Entry 9BC4 (X-ray diffraction, 1.84 A resolution); this record covers chains A and E.

== Chain A ==
Molecule: Protein-glutamine gamma-glutamyltransferase 2
From: Homo sapiens
Notes: EC 2.3.2.13, 3.4.-.-, 3.5.1.44, 2.3.1.-
UniProt: P21980 (TGM2_HUMAN); residues 1-687 here = UniProt positions 1-687
Chain sequence (687 residues; row label = number of the first residue in the row):
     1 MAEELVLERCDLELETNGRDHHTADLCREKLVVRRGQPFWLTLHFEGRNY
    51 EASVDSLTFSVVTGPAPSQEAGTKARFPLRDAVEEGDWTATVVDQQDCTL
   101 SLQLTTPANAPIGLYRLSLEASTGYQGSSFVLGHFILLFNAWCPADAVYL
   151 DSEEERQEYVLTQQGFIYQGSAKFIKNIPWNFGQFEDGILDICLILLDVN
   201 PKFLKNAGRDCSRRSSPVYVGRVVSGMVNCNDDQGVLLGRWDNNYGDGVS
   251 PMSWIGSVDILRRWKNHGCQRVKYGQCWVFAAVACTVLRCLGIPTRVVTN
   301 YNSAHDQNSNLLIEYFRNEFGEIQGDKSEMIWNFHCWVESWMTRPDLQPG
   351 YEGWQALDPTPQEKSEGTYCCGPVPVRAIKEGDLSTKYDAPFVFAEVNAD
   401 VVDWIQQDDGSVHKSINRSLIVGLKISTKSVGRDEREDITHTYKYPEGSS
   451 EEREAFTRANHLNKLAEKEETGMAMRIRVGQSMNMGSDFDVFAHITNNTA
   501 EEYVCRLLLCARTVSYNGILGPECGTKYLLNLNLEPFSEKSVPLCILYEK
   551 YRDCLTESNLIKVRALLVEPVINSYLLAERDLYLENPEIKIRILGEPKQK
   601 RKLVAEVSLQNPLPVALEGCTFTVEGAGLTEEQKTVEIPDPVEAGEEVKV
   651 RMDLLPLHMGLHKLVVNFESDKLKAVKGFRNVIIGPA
Not modelled in the structure: 1, 81-86, 320-327, 448-687
Bound ions: Ca2+ site 1: G226, N229, N231, D233; Ca2+ site 2: D306, N308, N310, L312, E314, E329
Curated features (UniProtKB/Swiss-Prot):
  - active site: C277, H335, D358
  - binding site (Ca(2+)): N398, D400, E437, E447, E452, E539
  - binding site (GTP): R476 to M483, R580 to Y583
  - site: Y516 (Important for catalytic activity)
  - modified residue: A2 (N-acetylalanine), S60 (Phosphoserine), K468 (N6-acetyllysine)
  - cross-link: Q633 (Isoglutamyl lysine isopeptide (Gln-Lys) (interchain with K-?))
  - natural variant: M330 (M330R: In patients with early-onset diabetes type 2; uncertain significance), I331 (I331N: In patients with early-onset diabetes type 2; uncertain significance), G660 (G660V: In a colorectal cancer sample)
  - mutagenesis: S171 (S171E: Abolishes GTP-binding and transglutaminase activities. Does not have cytotoxic activity when overexpressed), W180 (W180F: Abolished isopeptidase activity and reduced transamidase activity; W180L: Abolished isopeptidase and transamidase activities), V224 (V224G: Displays lower Ca(2+)-binding affinity and reduced transglutaminase activity), C230 (C230A: Does not affect the protein-glutamine deamidase activity), W241 (W241F/L: Abolished isopeptidase and transamidase activities), C277 (C277S: Abolished protein-glutamine gamma-glutamyltransferase activity without affecting alpha-1 adrenergic receptor signaling. Abolished isopeptidase activity; C277V: Dominant negative mutant ...), W278 (W278F: In TG2-T; strongly reduced isopeptidase activity without affecting the transamidase activity; W278L: Abolished isopeptidase and transamidase activities), W332 (W332F: In TG2-I; strongly reduced transamidase activity without affecting the isopeptidase activity; W332L: Abolished isopeptidase and transamidase activities), F334 (F334L: Abolished isopeptidase and transamidase activities), W337 (W337F: Reduced isopeptidase and transamidase activities; W337L: Abolished isopeptidase and transamidase activities), C370 (C370A: Impaired substrate recognition for the protein-glutamine deamidase activity), C371 (C371A: Impaired substrate recognition for the protein-glutamine deamidase activity), 4 further mutagenesis entries in UniProt

== Chain E ==
Molecule: HB-225 (gluten peptidomimetic TG2 inhibitor)
Chain sequence (7 residues; each row starts with the number of its first residue):
     1 XPXLPFX
Modified / non-standard residues: ACE (acetyl group) at position 1, A1ALE ((2S)-2-amino-7-(dimethylamino)-7-oxoheptanoic acid) at position 3, NH2 (amino group) at position 7; L4 (D-leucine; DLE)

== Interface between chain A and chain E ==
Contacting residue pairs (28; chain A residue first):
  Q169(A) - ACE_1(E)
  K176(A) - ACE_1(E)  hydrogen bond (side chain-backbone)
  W241(A) - A1ALE_3(E)
  M252(A) - ACE_1(E)
  M252(A) - P2(E)
  Q276(A) - P2(E)
  Q276(A) - A1ALE_3(E)  hydrogen bond (side chain-backbone)
  C277(A) - A1ALE_3(E)  covalent bond
  W278(A) - ACE_1(E)
  W278(A) - A1ALE_3(E)
  N302(A) - F6(E)
  M330(A) - P5(E)  hydrophobic
  I331(A) - P5(E)
  I331(A) - F6(E)  hydrogen bond (backbone-backbone)
  W332(A) - A1ALE_3(E)
  W332(A) - L4(E)
  W332(A) - P5(E)
  W332(A) - F6(E)
  N333(A) - P2(E)  hydrogen bond (side chain-backbone)
  N333(A) - A1ALE_3(E)
  N333(A) - L4(E)  hydrogen bond (side chain-backbone)
  N333(A) - F6(E)
  F334(A) - ACE_1(E)
  F334(A) - P2(E)
  F334(A) - A1ALE_3(E)
  H335(A) - A1ALE_3(E)
  T360(A) - A1ALE_3(E)
  Q362(A) - A1ALE_3(E)
Other interface residues (no listed pair), chain A (18 interface residues in all): P361, L420

== Summary ==
The interface between chain A and chain E involves 18 residues on one side and 6 on the other, with 1 covalent
bond and 5 hydrogen bonds. Among the polar pairs are K176(A)-ACE_1(E), Q276(A)-A1ALE_3(E) and N333(A)-P2(E).
Chain A is Protein-glutamine gamma-glutamyltransferase 2 (Homo sapiens) and chain E is HB-225 (gluten
peptidomimetic TG2 inhibitor); the structure, Transglutaminase 2 - Intermediate State, was determined by X-ray
diffraction (same publication as 9BC2 and 9BC3).
